PDB entry 8P1M | electron microscopy, 3.23 A resolution | chains A and D

Chain A:
Name: RNA-directed RNA polymerase L
Organism: Hantaan orthohantavirus
Notes: EC 2.7.7.48, 3.1.-.-
UniProtKB: P23456 (L_HANTV); numbering as in UniProt (aligned over 1-2151)
Amino-acid sequence (2196 residues; row label = number of the first residue in the row; numbers below 1 keep their minus sign (Met-44 is residue -44)):
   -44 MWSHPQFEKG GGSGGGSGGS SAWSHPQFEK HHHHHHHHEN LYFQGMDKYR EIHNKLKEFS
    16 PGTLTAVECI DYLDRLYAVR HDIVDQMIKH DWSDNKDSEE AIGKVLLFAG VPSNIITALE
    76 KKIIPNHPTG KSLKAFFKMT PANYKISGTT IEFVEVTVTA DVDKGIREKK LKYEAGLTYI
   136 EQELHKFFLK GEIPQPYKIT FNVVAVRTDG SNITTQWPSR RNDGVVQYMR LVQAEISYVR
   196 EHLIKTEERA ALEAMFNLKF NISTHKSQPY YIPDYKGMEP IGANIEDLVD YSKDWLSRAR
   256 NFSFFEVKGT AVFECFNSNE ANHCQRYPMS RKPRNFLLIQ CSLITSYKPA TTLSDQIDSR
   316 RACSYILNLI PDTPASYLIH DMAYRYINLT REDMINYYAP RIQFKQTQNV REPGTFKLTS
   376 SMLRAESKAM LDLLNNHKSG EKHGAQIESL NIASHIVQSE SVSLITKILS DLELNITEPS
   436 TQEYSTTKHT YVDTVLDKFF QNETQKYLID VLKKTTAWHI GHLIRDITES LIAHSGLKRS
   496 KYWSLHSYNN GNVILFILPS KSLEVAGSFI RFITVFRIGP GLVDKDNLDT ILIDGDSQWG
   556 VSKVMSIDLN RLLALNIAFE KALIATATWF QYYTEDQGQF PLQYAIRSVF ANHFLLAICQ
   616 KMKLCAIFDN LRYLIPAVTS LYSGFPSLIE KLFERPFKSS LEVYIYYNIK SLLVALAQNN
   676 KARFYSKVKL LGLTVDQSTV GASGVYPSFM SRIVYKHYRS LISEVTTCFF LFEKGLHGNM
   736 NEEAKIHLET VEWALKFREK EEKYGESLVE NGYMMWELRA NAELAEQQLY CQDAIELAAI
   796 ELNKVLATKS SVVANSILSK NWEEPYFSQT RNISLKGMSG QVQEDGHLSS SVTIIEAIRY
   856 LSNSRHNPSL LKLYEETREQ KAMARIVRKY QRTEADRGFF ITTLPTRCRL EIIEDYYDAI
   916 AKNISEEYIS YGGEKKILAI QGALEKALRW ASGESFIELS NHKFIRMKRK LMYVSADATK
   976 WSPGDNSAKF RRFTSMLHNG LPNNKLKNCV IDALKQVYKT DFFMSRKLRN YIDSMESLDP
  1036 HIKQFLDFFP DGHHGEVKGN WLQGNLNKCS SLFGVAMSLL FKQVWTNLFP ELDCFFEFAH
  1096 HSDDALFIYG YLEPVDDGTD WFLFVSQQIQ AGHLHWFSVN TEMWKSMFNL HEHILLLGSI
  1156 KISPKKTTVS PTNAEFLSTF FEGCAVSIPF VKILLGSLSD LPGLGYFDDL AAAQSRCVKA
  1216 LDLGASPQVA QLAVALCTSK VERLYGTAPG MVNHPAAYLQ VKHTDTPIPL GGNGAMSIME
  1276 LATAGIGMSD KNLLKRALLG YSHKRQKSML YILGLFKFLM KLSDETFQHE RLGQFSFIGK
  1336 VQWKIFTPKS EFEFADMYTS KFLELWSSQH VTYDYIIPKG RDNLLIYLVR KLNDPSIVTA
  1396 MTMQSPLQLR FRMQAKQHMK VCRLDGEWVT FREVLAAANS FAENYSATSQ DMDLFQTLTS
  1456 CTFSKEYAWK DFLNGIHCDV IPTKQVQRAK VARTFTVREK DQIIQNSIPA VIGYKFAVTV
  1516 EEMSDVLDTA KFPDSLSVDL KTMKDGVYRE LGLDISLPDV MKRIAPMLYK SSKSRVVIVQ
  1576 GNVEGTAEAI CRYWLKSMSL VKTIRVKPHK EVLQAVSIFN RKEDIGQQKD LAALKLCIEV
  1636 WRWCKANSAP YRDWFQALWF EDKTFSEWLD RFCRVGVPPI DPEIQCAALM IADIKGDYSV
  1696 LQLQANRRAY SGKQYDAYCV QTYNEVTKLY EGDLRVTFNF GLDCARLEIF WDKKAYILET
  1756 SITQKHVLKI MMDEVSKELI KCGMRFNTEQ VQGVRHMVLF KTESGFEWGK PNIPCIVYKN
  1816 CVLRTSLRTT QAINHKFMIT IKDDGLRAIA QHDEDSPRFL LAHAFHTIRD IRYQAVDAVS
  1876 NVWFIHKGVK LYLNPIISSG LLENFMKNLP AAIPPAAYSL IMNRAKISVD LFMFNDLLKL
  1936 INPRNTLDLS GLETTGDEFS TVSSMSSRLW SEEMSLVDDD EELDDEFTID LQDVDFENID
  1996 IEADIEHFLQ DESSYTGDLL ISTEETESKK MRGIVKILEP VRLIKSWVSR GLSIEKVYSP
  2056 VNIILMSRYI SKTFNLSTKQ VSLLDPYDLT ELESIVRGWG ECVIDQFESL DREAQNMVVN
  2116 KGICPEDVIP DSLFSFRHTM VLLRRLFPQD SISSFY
Unresolved in the structure: -44 to 225, 391-401, 433-447, 676-699, 1456-1482, 1601-2151
Sequence notes: initiating methionine (-44); expression tag (-43 to 0); engineered mutation Ala97 (Asp in P23456)
Ion coordination: Mg2+ site 1: Asp972, Asp1098 (together with ATP); Mg2+ site 2: Asp972, Asp1099 (together with ATP)
Ligand contacts: ATP (adenosine-5'-triphosphate): Lys884, Arg892, Asp972, Ala973, Thr974, Lys975, Trp976, Ser977, Pro978, Trp1056, Gln1058, Gly1059, Asn1062, Ser1097, Asp1098, Asp1099, Lys1161
From the paper describing this entry:
  - Mg2+ coordination: Asp972, Glu1177
  - conformationally variable residues (loop rearrangement): Thr1167 to Phe1185
  - mutagenesis - D52A: abolished catalytic activity on RNA substrate

Chain D:
Molecule: 17-nt RNA strand
Sequence (17 nucleotides; row label = number of the first residue in the row):
     1 UAGUAGUAGA CUGCUCC
Unresolved in the structure: 1, 7-17

Interface between chain A and chain D:
Pairs across the interface (25):
  Asn290(A) with U4(D), phosphate contact
  Leu389(A) with A2(D), base contact
  Ile402(A) with G6(D), base contact
  Phe524(A) with G3(D), base contact; U4(D), base contact
  Lys558(A) with G3(D), salt bridge to the phosphate
  Val559(A) with A2(D), hydrogen bond to the sugar; G3(D), sugar contact
  Met560(A) with G3(D), phosphate contact
  Ser561(A) with A2(D), hydrogen bond to the base; G3(D), hydrogen bond to the sugar; U4(D), sugar contact
  Asp563(A) with U4(D), sugar contact
  Arg566(A) with U4(D), hydrogen bond to the phosphate; A5(D), salt bridge to the phosphate
  Gln615(A) with A5(D), phosphate contact
  Lys616(A) with U4(D), salt bridge to the phosphate; A5(D), phosphate contact
  Met617(A) with A5(D), hydrogen bond to the phosphate
  Lys618(A) with G6(D), salt bridge to the phosphate
  Lys653(A) with G6(D), hydrogen bond to the base
  Leu731(A) with A5(D), sugar contact
  His732(A) with A5(D), phosphate contact; G6(D), phosphate contact
  Asn736(A) with G6(D), phosphate contact
Other interface residues (no listed pair), chain A (21 interface residues in all): Leu293, Leu388, Arg526

In short:
21 residues of chain A and 5 residues of chain D are in contact, with 6 hydrogen bonds and 4 salt bridges.
Among the polar pairs are Ser561(A)-A2(D), Lys653(A)-G6(D) and Val559(A)-A2(D). Ligands of chain A: ATP. From
the paper: D52A of chain A abolishes catalytic activity on RNA substrate; Mg2+ coordination by Asp972(A) and
Glu1177(A).
Here chain A is RNA-directed RNA polymerase L (Hantaan orthohantavirus) and chain D is a 17-nt RNA strand.
Entry 8P1M (Structure of hantaan orthohantavirus (HTNV) polymerase bound to 5'vRNA and NTP Mg) was determined
by electron microscopy, deposited together with 8P1J, 8P1K, 8P1L and 8P1N.
